6QV2 - chains B and E of the 3 polymer chains in the assembly; structure by X-ray diffraction, 4.23 A resolution (low resolution: residue-level contacts below are approximate; hydrogen-bond / salt-bridge calls are withheld).

# Chain B
Name: Uncharacterized ABC transporter ATP-binding protein TM_0288
Source organism: Thermotoga maritima (strain ATCC 43589 / MSB8 / DSM 3109 / JCM 10099)
Notes: fragment: ABC transporter
UniProtKB: Q9WYC4 (Y288_THEMA); numbering as in UniProt (aligned over 1-598)
Sequence (599 residues; numbered 1 to 599; the number before each row is that of its first residue):
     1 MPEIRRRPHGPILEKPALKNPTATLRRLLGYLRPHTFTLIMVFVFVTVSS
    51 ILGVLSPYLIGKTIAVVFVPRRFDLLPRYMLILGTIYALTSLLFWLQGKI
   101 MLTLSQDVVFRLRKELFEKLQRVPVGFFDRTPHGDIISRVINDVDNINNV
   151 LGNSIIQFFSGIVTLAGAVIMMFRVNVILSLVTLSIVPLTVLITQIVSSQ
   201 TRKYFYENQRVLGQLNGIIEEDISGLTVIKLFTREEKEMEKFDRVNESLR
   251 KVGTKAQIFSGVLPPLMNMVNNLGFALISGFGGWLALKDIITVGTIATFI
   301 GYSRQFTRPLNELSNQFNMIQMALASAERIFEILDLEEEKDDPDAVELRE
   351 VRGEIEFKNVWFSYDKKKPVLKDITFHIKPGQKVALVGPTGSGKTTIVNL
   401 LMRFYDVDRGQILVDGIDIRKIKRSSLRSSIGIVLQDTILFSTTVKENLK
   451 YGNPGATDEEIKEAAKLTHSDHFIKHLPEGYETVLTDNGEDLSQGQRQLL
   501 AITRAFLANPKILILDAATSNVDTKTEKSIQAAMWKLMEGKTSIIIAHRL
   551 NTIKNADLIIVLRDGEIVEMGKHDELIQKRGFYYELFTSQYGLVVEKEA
Disordered / not traced: 1-21, 592-599
Construct notes: engineered mutation Ala65 (Asp in Q9WYC4), Ala517 (Glu in Q9WYC4); expression tag (599)
Bound ions: Mg2+: Thr395 (together with ATP-gamma-S)
Ligand contacts:
  - ATP-gamma-S (AGS; phosphothiophosphoric acid-adenylate ester), molecule 1: Tyr364, Asp365, Val370, Pro389, Thr390, Gly391, Ser392, Gly393, Lys394, Thr395, Thr396, Gln436, His548
  - ATP-gamma-S (AGS), molecule 2: His476, Glu490, Asp491, Leu492, Ser493, Gln494, Gly495, Gln496, Asn521
Swiss-Prot annotation at these positions:
  - binding site (ATP): Gly388 to Thr395
Reported in the primary citation:
  - mutagenesis - E517A: abolished catalytic activity

# Chain E
Name: Nb_TM No.2
Source organism: Vicugna pacos
Notes: fragment: nanobody
Sequence (132 residues; row label = number of the first residue in the row; numbers below 1 keep their minus sign (Gly-2 is residue -2)):
    -2 GPSQGQLVESGGGLVQPGGSLRLSCAASGFTLDYYAIGWFRQAPGKEREG
    48 VSCISNSGGSTKYADSVKGRFTISRDKAKNTVYLQMNSLKPEDTGVYYCA
    98 ADRGYSEYDLPCDLVIYGMDYWGKGTPVTVSA
Disordered / not traced: -2 to 0
Cystine bridges: Cys22-Cys96, Cys50-Cys109

# Interface between chain B and chain E
Pairs across the interface - 17 pairs, chain B then chain E:
  Lys340(B) - Tyr114(E)
  Asn359(B) - Asp106(E)
  Asn359(B) - Pro108(E)
  Trp361(B) - Tyr105(E)
  Trp361(B) - Asp106(E)
  Ser363(B) - Tyr105(E)
  Pro369(B) - Tyr105(E)
  Val407(B) - Val112(E)
  Asp408(B) - Arg100(E)
  Arg409(B) - Ala33(E)
  Arg409(B) - Ser52(E)
  Arg409(B) - Gly101(E)
  Arg409(B) - Ser103(E)
  Arg409(B) - Glu104(E)
  Arg409(B) - Tyr105(E)
  Arg409(B) - Leu107(E)
  Arg420(B) - Val112(E)
Interface residues without a listed pair, chain B (13 interface residues in all): Lys358, Lys366, Asp406, Gly410
Interface residues without a listed pair, chain E (14 interface residues in all): Tyr102, Asp110

# In short
The interface between chain B and chain E involves 13 residues on one side and 14 on the other. Chain B binds
ATP-gamma-S. UniProt lists 8 ATP-binding residues on chain B. From the paper: E517A of chain B abolishes
catalytic activity.
Here chain B is Uncharacterized ABC transporter ATP-binding protein TM_0288 (Thermotoga maritima (strain ATCC
43589 / MSB8 / DSM 3109 / JCM 10099)) and chain E is Nb_TM No.2 (Vicugna pacos). Entry 6QV2 (Structure of
ATPgS-bound outward-facing TM287/288 in complex with nanobody Nb_TM#2) was determined by X-ray diffraction
(same publication as 6QUZ, 6QV0 and 6QV1).
